PDB entry 6HAL | X-ray diffraction, 2.20 A resolution | chains A and D of the 4 polymer chains in the assembly

== Chain A ==
Molecule: Hemoglobin subunit alpha
From: Homo sapiens
UniProtKB: P69905 (HBA_HUMAN); residues 2-140 here correspond to UniProt positions 3-141 (UniProt number = residue number + 1)
Amino-acid sequence (139 residues; row label = number of the first residue in the row):
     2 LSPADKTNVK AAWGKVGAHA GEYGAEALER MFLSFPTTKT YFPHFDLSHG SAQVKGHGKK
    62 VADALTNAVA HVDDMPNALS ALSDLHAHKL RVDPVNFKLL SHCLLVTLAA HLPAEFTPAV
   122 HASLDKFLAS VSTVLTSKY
Bound ions: heme Fe near His87 (its only coordinating residue here)
Small-molecule neighbours:
  - carbon monoxide (CMO): Leu29, Phe43, His58, Val62
  - heme (HEM): Met32, Thr39, Tyr42, Phe43, His45, Phe46, His58, Lys61, Val62, Ala65, Leu66, Leu83, Leu86, His87, Leu91, Val93, Asn97, Phe98, Leu101, Val132, Leu136
Curated features (UniProtKB/Swiss-Prot):
  - binding site (O2): His58
  - binding site (heme b): His87
  - site: Thr8, Asn9 (Microbial infection: Cleavage), Lys11 (Not glycated), Ala13, Trp14 (Microbial infection: Cleavage), Tyr24, Gly25 (Microbial infection: Cleavage), Leu29, Glu30 (Microbial infection: Cleavage), His45, Phe46 (Microbial infection: Cleavage), Asp47, Leu48 (Microbial infection: Cleavage), Ser52, Ala53 (Microbial infection: Cleavage), Val55, Lys56 (Microbial infection: Cleavage), Lys56 (Not glycated), Gly59, Lys60 (Microbial infection: Cleavage), Lys60 (Not glycated), Lys90 (Not glycated), Leu91, Arg92 (Microbial infection: Cleavage), Lys99 (Not glycated), Leu106, Val107 (Microbial infection: Cleavage), Thr108, Leu109 (Microbial infection: Cleavage), Val121, His122 (Microbial infection: Cleavage), Ser133, Thr134 (Microbial infection: Cleavage)
  - modified residue: Ser3 (Phosphoserine), Lys7 (N6-succinyllysine), Thr8 (Phosphothreonine), Lys11 (N6-succinyllysine), Lys16 (N6-acetyllysine), Tyr24 (Phosphotyrosine), Ser35 (Phosphoserine), Lys40 (N6-succinyllysine), Ser49 (Phosphoserine), Ser102 (Phosphoserine), Thr108 (Phosphothreonine), Ser124 (Phosphoserine), Ser131 (Phosphoserine), Thr134 (Phosphothreonine), Thr137 (Phosphothreonine), Ser138 (Phosphoserine)
  - glycosylation (N-linked (Glc) (glycation) lysine): Lys7, Lys16, Lys40, Lys61

== Chain D ==
Molecule: Hemoglobin subunit beta
From: Homo sapiens
UniProtKB: P68871 (HBB_HUMAN); residues 2-146 here correspond to UniProt positions 3-147 (UniProt number = residue number + 1)
Amino-acid sequence (145 residues; row label = number of the first residue in the row):
     2 HLTPEEKSAV TALWGKVNVD EVGGEALGRL LVVYPWTQRF FESFGDLSTP DAVMGNPKVK
    62 AHGKKVLGAF SDGLAHLDNL KGTFATLSEL HCDKLHVDPE NFRLLGNVLV CVLAHHFGKE
   122 FTPPVQAAYQ KVVAGVANAL AHKYH
Bound ions: heme Fe near His92 (its only coordinating residue here)
Small-molecule neighbours:
  - carbon monoxide (CMO): Leu28, Phe42, His63, Val67
  - heme (HEM): Leu31, Thr38, Phe41, Phe42, Phe45, His63, Lys66, Val67, Ala70, Phe71, Phe85, Leu88, Leu91, His92, Leu96, Val98, Asn102, Phe103, Leu106, Leu141
Curated features (UniProtKB/Swiss-Prot):
  - binding site ((2R)-2,3-bisphosphoglycerate): His2, Lys82, His143
  - binding site (heme b): His63, His92
  - site: Glu7, Lys8 (Microbial infection: Cleavage), Gly25, Glu26 (Microbial infection: Cleavage), Gly29, Arg30 (Microbial infection: Cleavage), Tyr35, Pro36 (Microbial infection: Cleavage), Trp37, Thr38 (Microbial infection: Cleavage), Phe45, Gly46 (Microbial infection: Cleavage), Asp52, Ala53 (Microbial infection: Cleavage), Gly56, Asn57 (Microbial infection: Cleavage), Lys59 (Not glycated), Phe71, Ser72 (Microbial infection: Cleavage), Gly74, Leu75 (Microbial infection: Cleavage), Lys82 (Not glycated), Thr84, Phe85 (Microbial infection: Cleavage), His92, Cys93 (Microbial infection: Cleavage), Lys95 (Not glycated), Arg104, Leu105 (Microbial infection: Cleavage), Leu110, Val111 (Microbial infection: Cleavage), Gly119, Lys120 (Microbial infection: Cleavage), Phe122, Thr123 (Microbial infection: Cleavage), Ala128, Ala129 (Microbial infection: Cleavage) and 2 more in UniProt
  - modified residue: Ser9 (Phosphoserine), Thr12 (Phosphothreonine), Ser44 (Phosphoserine), Thr50 (Phosphothreonine), Lys59 (N6-acetyllysine), Lys82 (N6-acetyllysine), Thr87 (Phosphothreonine), Cys93 (S-nitrosocysteine), Lys144 (N6-acetyllysine)
  - glycosylation (N-linked (Glc) (glycation) lysine): Lys8, Lys17, Lys66, Lys120, Lys144

== Chain A / chain D interface ==
Contacting residue pairs - 16 pairs, chain A then chain D:
  Thr38(A) with His97(D); Tyr145(D)
  Thr41(A) with Arg40(D); His97(D)
  Tyr42(A) with Arg40(D)
  Leu91(A) with Arg40(D)
  Arg92(A) with Pro36(D); Trp37(D); Gln39(D), hydrogen bond; Arg40(D)
  Asp94(A) with Trp37(D); Asp99(D); Asn102(D), hydrogen bond
  Pro95(A) with Trp37(D)
  Val96(A) with Asp99(D)
  Tyr140(A) with Trp37(D)
Other interface residues (no listed pair), chain A (10 interface residues in all): Val93

== In short ==
The interface between chain A and chain D involves 10 residues on one side and 8 on the other, with 2 hydrogen
bonds. Polar pairs include Arg92(A)-Gln39(D) and Asp94(A)-Asn102(D). Chain A binds heme and carbon monoxide.
Bound to chain D: heme and carbon monoxide.
Chain A is Hemoglobin subunit alpha and chain D is Hemoglobin subunit beta, both from Homo sapiens; the
structure, Human carbonmonoxy hemoglobin SFX dataset, was determined by X-ray diffraction, deposited together
with 6GF0.
